PDB entry 7BG7 | electron microscopy, 2.40 A resolution | chains 2 and 4 of the 5 polymer chains in the assembly

Chain 2:
Protein: Genome polyprotein
Organism: Human rhinovirus 14
Notes: EC 3.4.22.29, 3.6.1.15, 3.4.22.28, 2.7.7.48
Reference sequence: P03303 (POLG_HRV14); residues 1-262 here correspond to UniProt positions 70-331 (UniProt number = residue number + 69)
Amino-acid sequence (262 residues; each row starts with the number of its first residue):
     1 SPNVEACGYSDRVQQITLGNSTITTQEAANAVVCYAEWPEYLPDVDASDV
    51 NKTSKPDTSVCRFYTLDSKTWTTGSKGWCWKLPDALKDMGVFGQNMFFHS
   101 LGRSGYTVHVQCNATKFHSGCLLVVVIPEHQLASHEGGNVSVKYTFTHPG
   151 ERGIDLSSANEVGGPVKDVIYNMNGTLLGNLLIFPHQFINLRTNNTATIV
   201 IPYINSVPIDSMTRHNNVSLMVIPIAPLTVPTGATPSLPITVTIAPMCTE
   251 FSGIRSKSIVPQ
Disordered / not traced: 1-12
Swiss-Prot annotation at these positions:
  - site: Q262 (Cleavage)

Chain 4:
Protein: Genome polyprotein
Organism: Human rhinovirus 14
Notes: EC 3.4.22.29, 3.6.1.15, 3.4.22.28, 2.7.7.48
Reference sequence: P03303 (POLG_HRV14); residues 1-68 here correspond to UniProt positions 2-69 (UniProt number = residue number + 1)
Amino-acid sequence (68 residues; row label = number of the first residue in the row):
     1 GAQVSTQKSGSHENQNILTNGSNQTFTVINYYKDAASTSSAGQSLSMDPS
    51 KFTEPVKDLMLKGAPALN
Disordered / not traced: 1-24, 66-68
Swiss-Prot annotation at these positions:
  - site: N68 (Cleavage)
  - lipidation: G1 (N-myristoyl glycine)

How chain 2 and chain 4 interact:
Contacting residue pairs (20):
  Q14(2) - M60(4)  hydrogen bond
  Q15(2) - M60(4)
  I16(2) - L59(4)  hydrophobic
  I16(2) - M60(4)  hydrophobic
  A31(2) - V56(4)
  A31(2) - K57(4)  hydrogen bond (backbone-backbone)
  V32(2) - P55(4)
  V32(2) - V56(4)  hydrophobic
  V33(2) - P55(4)  hydrogen bond (backbone-backbone)
  V33(2) - K57(4)
  Y35(2) - K51(4)
  Y35(2) - F52(4)  hydrophobic
  A36(2) - K51(4)
  A36(2) - K57(4)
  W38(2) - K57(4)
  W38(2) - G63(4)
  W38(2) - A64(4)  hydrophobic
  W38(2) - P65(4)
  P39(2) - P65(4)
  V200(2) - L59(4)  hydrophobic
Interface residues without a listed pair, chain 2 (13 interface residues in all): N30, C248
Interface residues without a listed pair, chain 4 (11 interface residues in all): D58

Overview:
13 residues of chain 2 face 11 of chain 4 across their interface; the contacts include 3 hydrogen bonds. Polar
contacts include Q14(2)-M60(4), A31(2)-K57(4) and V33(2)-P55(4).
Here chain 2 is Genome polyprotein and chain 4 is Genome polyprotein, both from Human rhinovirus 14. Entry
7BG7 (HRV14 in complex with its receptor ICAM-1) was determined by electron microscopy together with 7BG6,
7NUL, 7NUM, 7NUN, 7NUO and 7NUQ from the same study.
